Entry 7FID (electron microscopy, 2.44 A resolution); this record covers chains D and A of the 7 polymer chains in the assembly.

Chain D (and A):
Name: Lon protease
Source organism: Meiothermus taiwanensis
Notes: EC 3.4.21.53; chain A of this document is another copy of the same molecule, construct and numbering; everything in this record applies to it too
UniProt: A0A059VAZ3 (A0A059VAZ3_9DEIN); residues 1-793 here = UniProt positions 1-793
Amino-acid sequence (806 residues; row label = number of the first residue in the row):
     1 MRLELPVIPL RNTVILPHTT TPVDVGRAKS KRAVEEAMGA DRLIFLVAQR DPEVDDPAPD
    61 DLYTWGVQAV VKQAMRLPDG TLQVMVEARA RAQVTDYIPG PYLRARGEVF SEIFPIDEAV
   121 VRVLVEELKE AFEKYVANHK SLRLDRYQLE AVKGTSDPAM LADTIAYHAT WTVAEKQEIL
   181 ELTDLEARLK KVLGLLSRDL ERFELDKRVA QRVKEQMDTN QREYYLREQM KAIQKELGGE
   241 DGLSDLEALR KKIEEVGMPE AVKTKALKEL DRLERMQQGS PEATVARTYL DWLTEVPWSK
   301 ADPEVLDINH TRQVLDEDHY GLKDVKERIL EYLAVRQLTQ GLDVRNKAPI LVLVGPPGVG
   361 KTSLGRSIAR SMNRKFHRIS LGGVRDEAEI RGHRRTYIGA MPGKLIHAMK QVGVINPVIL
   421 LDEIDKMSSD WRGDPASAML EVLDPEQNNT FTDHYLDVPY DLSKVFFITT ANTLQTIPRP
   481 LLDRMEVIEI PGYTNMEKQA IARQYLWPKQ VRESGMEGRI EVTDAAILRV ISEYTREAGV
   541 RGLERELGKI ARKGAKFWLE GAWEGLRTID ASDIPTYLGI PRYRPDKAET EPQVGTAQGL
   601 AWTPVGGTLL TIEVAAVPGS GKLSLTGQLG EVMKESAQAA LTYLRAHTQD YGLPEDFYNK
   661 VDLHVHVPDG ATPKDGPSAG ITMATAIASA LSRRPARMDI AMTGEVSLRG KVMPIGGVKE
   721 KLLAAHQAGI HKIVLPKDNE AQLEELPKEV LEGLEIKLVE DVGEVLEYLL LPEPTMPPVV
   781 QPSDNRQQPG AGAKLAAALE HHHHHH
Unresolved in the structure: 1, 781-806
Differences from the reference sequence: expression tag (794-806)
Small-molecule neighbours:
  - ADP (adenosine-5'-diphosphate): Asp-318, His-319, Tyr-320, Pro-356, Pro-357, Gly-358, Val-359, Gly-360, Lys-361, Thr-362, Ser-363, Tyr-493, Ile-501, Tyr-505, Leu-506, Lys-509, Val-540, Arg-541, Glu-544
  - ATP-gamma-S (AGS; phosphothiophosphoric acid-adenylate ester): Glu-446, Pro-480, Arg-484
From the paper describing this entry:
  - catalytic residues: Ser-678 (citing earlier work)

Interface between chain D and chain A:
Residue-residue contacts - 16 pairs, chain D then chain A:
  Ile-116(D) with Arg-143(A)
  Asp-117(D) with Leu-144(A); Asp-145(A)
  Ala-119(D) with Arg-146(A); Tyr-147(A), hydrophobic
  Val-120(D) with Lys-140(A); Arg-146(A)
  Val-123(D) with Arg-146(A)
  Leu-124(D) with Lys-140(A)
  Asp-184(D) with Arg-143(A), salt bridge
  Glu-186(D) with Lys-140(A); Ser-141(A)
  Lys-190(D) with Lys-140(A)
  Glu-201(D) with Arg-222(A), salt bridge
  Arg-202(D) with Tyr-225(A)
  Ile-398(D) with Trp-431(A), hydrophobic
Interface residues without a listed pair, chain D (13 interface residues in all): Leu-205
Interface residues without a listed pair, chain A (12 interface residues in all): His-139, Leu-226

In short:
13 residues of chain D and 12 residues of chain A are in contact; the contacts include 2 salt bridges. Polar
contacts include Asp-184(D)/Arg-143(A) and Glu-201(D)/Arg-222(A). Ligands of chain D: ATP-gamma-S and ADP. The
paper reports the catalytic residue Ser-678(D).
Both chains are Lon protease (Meiothermus taiwanensis). Entry 7FID (Processive cleavage of substrate at
individual proteolytic active sites of the Lon proteasecomplex (conformation 1)) was determined by electron
microscopy together with 7EV4, 7EV6, 7FIE and 7FIZ from the same study.
